5MAK - chains B and A; structure by X-ray diffraction, 2.50 A resolution.

[Chain B]
Name: Green fluorescent protein
Source organism: Aequorea victoria
UniProtKB: P42212 (GFP_AEQVI); aligned to UniProt positions 2-238 over residues 2-238
Amino-acid sequence (243 residues; row label = number of the first residue in the row; note: 2 numbers in that range are skipped by the numbering (no residue carries them; nothing is unmodelled there); numbers below 1 keep their minus sign (Gly-4 is residue -4)):
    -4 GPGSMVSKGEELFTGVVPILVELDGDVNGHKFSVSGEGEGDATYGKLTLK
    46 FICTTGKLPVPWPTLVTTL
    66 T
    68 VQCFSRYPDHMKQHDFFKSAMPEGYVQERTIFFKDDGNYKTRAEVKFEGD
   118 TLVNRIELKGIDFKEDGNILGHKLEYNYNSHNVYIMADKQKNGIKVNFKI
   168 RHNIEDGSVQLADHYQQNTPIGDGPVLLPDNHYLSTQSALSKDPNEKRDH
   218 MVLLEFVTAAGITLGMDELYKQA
Unresolved in the structure: -4 to 1, 232-240
Glycans and other covalent adducts: covalent link Leu64-Thr66; covalent link Thr66-Val68
Modified / non-standard residues: Thr66 (chromophore; CRO)
Differences from the reference sequence: expression tag (-4 to 1, 239-240); conflict Leu64 (Phe in P42212), Leu231 (His in P42212); chromophore (66)

[Chain A]
Name: R7
Source organism: synthetic construct
Amino-acid sequence (298 residues; row label = number of the first residue in the row):
     9 GPGSDLGKKLLEAARAGQDDEVRILMANGADVNAADDVGVTPLHLAAQRG
    59 HLEIVEVLLKYGADVNAADLWGQTPLHLAATAGHLEIVEVLLKNGADVNA
   109 RDNIGHTPLHLAAWAGHLEIVEVLLKYGADVNAQDKFGKTPFDLAIDNGN
   159 EDIAEVLQKAAGGGSGGGDVNAYDEVGWTPLHRAAWGHLELVEKLLKNGA
   209 DVNAADIDGYTPLHLAAFSGHLEIVEVLLKYGADVNADDQAGFTPLHLAA
   259 IFGHLEIVEVLLKNGADVNAQDKFGKTPFDLAIDNGNEDIAEVLQKAA
Unresolved in the structure: 9-12, 170-176, 306

[Chain B / chain A interface]
Contacting residue pairs (66; chain B residue first):
  Tyr39(B) - Thr89(A)  hydrogen bond (side chain-backbone)
  Tyr39(B) - Ala90(A)
  Tyr39(B) - Trp122(A)  hydrogen bond (backbone-side chain)
  Tyr39(B) - Ala123(A)  hydrophobic
  Tyr39(B) - His125(A)  hydrogen bond
  Lys41(B) - Gln56(A)
  Lys41(B) - Gln81(A)  hydrogen bond
  Lys41(B) - Leu86(A)
  Thr43(B) - Trp79(A)
  Thr43(B) - Gln81(A)
  Leu44(B) - Trp79(A)  hydrogen bond (backbone-side chain)
  Arg73(B) - Asn156(A)  hydrogen bond (side chain-backbone)
  Tyr145(B) - Phe145(A)
  Asn146(B) - Phe145(A)
  Ser147(B) - Phe145(A)
  Ser147(B) - Val184(A)
  Asn149(B) - Val184(A)
  Asn149(B) - Trp186(A)
  Tyr151(B) - Trp186(A)
  Tyr151(B) - Trp194(A)  hydrophobic
  Tyr151(B) - Asp214(A)
  Tyr151(B) - Tyr218(A)
  Tyr151(B) - Leu223(A)  hydrophobic
  Ile152(B) - Phe226(A)
  Met153(B) - Phe226(A)  hydrophobic
  Met153(B) - Phe260(A)  hydrophobic
  Lys156(B) - Asp292(A)  hydrogen bond (side chain-backbone)
  Lys156(B) - Asn293(A)
  Lys166(B) - Asp216(A)  hydrogen bond (side chain-backbone)
  Lys166(B) - Tyr218(A)  hydrogen bond
  Lys166(B) - Gln248(A)
  Lys166(B) - Ala249(A)  hydrogen bond (side chain-backbone)
  Arg168(B) - Val184(A)
  Arg168(B) - Ile215(A)
  Tyr182(B) - Phe282(A)
  Asn198(B) - Phe226(A)  hydrogen bond (side chain-backbone)
  Asn198(B) - Phe260(A)
  His199(B) - Phe226(A)
  Tyr200(B) - Trp186(A)
  Tyr200(B) - Trp194(A)  hydrophobic
  Gln204(B) - Ile112(A)
  Gln204(B) - His114(A)  hydrogen bond
  Gln204(B) - Asp143(A)  hydrogen bond
  Gln204(B) - Phe145(A)
  Ser205(B) - Ile112(A)
  Ser205(B) - Lys144(A)
  Ser205(B) - Phe145(A)
  Ala206(B) - Asn111(A)
  Ala206(B) - Ile112(A)  hydrophobic
  Ala206(B) - Lys144(A)
  Ser208(B) - Asn111(A)  hydrogen bond
  Asp210(B) - Leu78(A)
  Val219(B) - Trp79(A)
  Leu220(B) - Trp79(A)  hydrogen bond (backbone-side chain)
  Leu221(B) - Trp79(A)
  Leu221(B) - Asp110(A)
  Leu221(B) - Asn111(A)
  Leu221(B) - Ile112(A)
  Phe223(B) - Ile112(A)  hydrophobic
  Phe223(B) - His114(A)
  Phe223(B) - Leu119(A)  hydrophobic
  Phe223(B) - Trp122(A)
  Val224(B) - Trp122(A)
  Thr225(B) - Trp122(A)
  Gly228(B) - Trp194(A)
  Thr230(B) - His196(A)
Other interface residues (no listed pair), chain B (39 interface residues in all): Val11, Lys45, His148, Leu207, Pro211, Glu222, Ala227
Other interface residues (no listed pair), chain A (43 interface residues in all): Asp45, Lys147, Leu152, Asp155, Asn158, Glu183, Arg191, Gly195
From the paper, about this interface:
  - pairs named by the authors: Trp79(A)-Leu44(B) (hydrogen bond), Trp79(A)-Leu220(B) (hydrogen bond), Gln81(A)-Lys41(B) (hydrogen bond), His114(A)-Gln204(B) (hydrogen bond), Asp143(A)-Gln204(B) (hydrogen bond), Asn156(A)-Arg73(B) (hydrogen bond), Phe226(A)-Asn198(B) (hydrogen bond)

[In short]
39 residues of chain B face 43 of chain A across their interface, with 15 hydrogen bonds. Among the polar
pairs are Tyr39(B)-Thr89(A), Tyr39(B)-Trp122(A) and Tyr39(B)-His125(A). The paper describes hydrogen bonds
between Trp79(A) and Leu44(B), Trp79(A) and Leu220(B) and Gln81(A) and Lys41(B) among others.
Here chain B is Green fluorescent protein (Aequorea victoria) and chain A is R7 (synthetic construct). Entry
5MAK (GFP-binding DARPin fusion gc_R7) was determined by X-ray diffraction (same publication as 5MA3, 5MA4,
5MA5, 5MA6, 5MA8, 5MA9 and 5MAD).
